3REW - chains A and B of the 3 polymer chains in the assembly; structure by X-ray diffraction, 1.90 A resolution.

== Chain A ==
Name: HLA class I histocompatibility antigen, A-2 alpha chain
Source organism: Homo sapiens
UniProtKB: P01892 (1A02_HUMAN); residues 1-275 here correspond to UniProt positions 25-299 (UniProt number = residue number + 24)
Sequence (275 residues; each row starts with the number of its first residue):
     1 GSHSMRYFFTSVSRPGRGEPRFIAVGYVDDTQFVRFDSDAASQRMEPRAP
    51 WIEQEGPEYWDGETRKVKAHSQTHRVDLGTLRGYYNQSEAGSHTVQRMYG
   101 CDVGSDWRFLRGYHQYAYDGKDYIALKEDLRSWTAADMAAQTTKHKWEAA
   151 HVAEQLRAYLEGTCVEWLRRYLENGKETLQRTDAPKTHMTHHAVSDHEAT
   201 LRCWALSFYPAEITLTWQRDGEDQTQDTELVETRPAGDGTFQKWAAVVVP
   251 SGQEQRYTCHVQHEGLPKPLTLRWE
Unresolved in the structure: 194-197
Disulfides: Cys101-Cys164, Cys203-Cys259

== Chain B ==
Name: Beta-2-microglobulin
Source organism: Homo sapiens
UniProtKB: P61769 (B2MG_HUMAN); residues 1-99 here correspond to UniProt positions 21-119 (UniProt number = residue number + 20)
Sequence (99 residues; row label = number of the first residue in the row):
     1 IQRTPKIQVYSRHPAENGKSNFLNCYVSGFHPSDIEVDLLKNGERIEKVE
    51 HSDLSFSKDWSFYLLYYTEFTPTEKDEYACRVNHVTLSQPKIVKWDRDM
Disulfides: Cys25-Cys80
UniProt features mapped onto this chain:
  - modified residue: Gln2 (Pyrrolidone carboxylic acid)
  - glycosylation: Ile1 (N-linked (Glc) (glycation) isoleucine), Lys19 (N-linked (Glc) (glycation) lysine), Lys41 (N-linked (Glc) (glycation) lysine), Lys48 (N-linked (Glc) (glycation) lysine), Lys58 (N-linked (Glc) (glycation) lysine), Lys91 (N-linked (Glc) (glycation) lysine), Lys94 (N-linked (Glc) (glycation) lysine)

== How chain A and chain B interact ==
Residue-residue contacts (57):
  Phe8(A) - Ser55(B)
  Phe8(A) - Phe56(B)  hydrophobic
  Phe9(A) - Phe56(B)
  Thr10(A) - Phe56(B)
  Thr10(A) - Phe62(B)
  Val12(A) - Ser33(B)
  Ile23(A) - Leu54(B)
  Val25(A) - Asp53(B)
  Val25(A) - Leu54(B)
  Val25(A) - Ser55(B)
  Tyr27(A) - Ser55(B)
  Tyr27(A) - Tyr63(B)  hydrogen bond
  Gln32(A) - Asp53(B)  hydrogen bond
  Arg35(A) - Asp53(B)  salt bridge
  Arg48(A) - Asp53(B)  salt bridge
  Gln96(A) - His31(B)  hydrogen bond
  Gln96(A) - Phe56(B)
  Gln96(A) - Trp60(B)  hydrogen bond (side chain-backbone)
  Gln96(A) - Phe62(B)
  Arg97(A) - Phe56(B)
  Met98(A) - Phe56(B)  hydrophobic
  Gln115(A) - Trp60(B)
  Tyr116(A) - Trp60(B)
  Ala117(A) - Trp60(B)  hydrophobic
  Asp119(A) - Ile1(B)
  Asp119(A) - His31(B)
  Gly120(A) - Arg3(B)  hydrogen bond (backbone-side chain)
  Gly120(A) - His31(B)
  Gly120(A) - Trp60(B)
  Lys121(A) - Ile1(B)
  Asp122(A) - Trp60(B)  hydrogen bond
  Thr190(A) - Met99(B)  hydrogen bond (side chain-backbone)
  His192(A) - Asp98(B)  hydrogen bond (side chain-backbone)
  His192(A) - Met99(B)
  Arg202(A) - Met99(B)
  Trp204(A) - Met99(B)  hydrogen bond (side chain-backbone)
  Val231(A) - Gln8(B)
  Glu232(A) - Lys6(B)
  Glu232(A) - Gln8(B)  hydrogen bond (backbone-side chain)
  Glu232(A) - Tyr26(B)
  Glu232(A) - Ser28(B)  hydrogen bond
  Thr233(A) - Tyr26(B)
  Arg234(A) - Gln8(B)  hydrogen bond
  Arg234(A) - Tyr10(B)
  Arg234(A) - Tyr26(B)
  Pro235(A) - Tyr10(B)  hydrogen bond (backbone-side chain)
  Pro235(A) - Tyr26(B)
  Pro235(A) - Leu65(B)  hydrophobic
  Ala236(A) - Arg12(B)  hydrogen bond (backbone-side chain)
  Ala236(A) - Asn24(B)  hydrogen bond (backbone-side chain)
  Gly237(A) - Arg12(B)  hydrogen bond (backbone-side chain)
  Asp238(A) - Arg12(B)
  Asp238(A) - His13(B)
  Gln242(A) - Tyr10(B)
  Gln242(A) - Ser11(B)
  Gln242(A) - Arg12(B)  hydrogen bond (side chain-backbone)
  Trp244(A) - Met99(B)
Interface residues without a listed pair, chain A (36 interface residues in all): Thr94, Leu206
Interface residues without a listed pair, chain B (25 interface residues in all): Pro14, Asp59

== In short ==
36 residues of chain A and 25 residues of chain B are in contact, with 17 hydrogen bonds and 2 salt bridges.
Polar contacts include Arg35(A)-Asp53(B), Arg48(A)-Asp53(B) and Tyr27(A)-Tyr63(B).
Here chain A is HLA class I histocompatibility antigen, A-2 alpha chain and chain B is Beta-2-microglobulin,
both from Homo sapiens. Entry 3REW (Crystal structure of an lmp2a-derived peptide bound to human class i mhc
hla-a2) was determined by X-ray diffraction, deposited together with 3REV.
